7AFO - chains A and Y of the 15 polymer chains in the assembly; structure by electron microscopy, 3.93 A resolution.

Chain A:
Molecule: 16SrRNA (body domain of the 30S ribosome)
Source organism: Escherichia coli
Sequence (1541 nucleotides; row label = number of the first residue in the row; note: 2 numbers in that range are skipped by the numbering (no residue carries them; nothing is unmodelled there)):
     1 AAAUUGAAGA GUUUGAUCAU GGCUCAGAUU GAACGCUGGC GGCAGGCCUA ACACAUGCAA
    61 GUCGAACGGU AACAGGAAGA AGCUUGCUUC UUUGCUGACG AGUGGCGGAC GGGUGAGUAA
   121 UGUCUGGGAA ACUGCCUGAU GGAGGGGGAU AACUACUGGA AACGGUAGCU AAUACCGCAU
   181 AACGUCGCAA GACCAAAGAG GGGGACCUUC GGGCCUCUUG CCAUCGGAUG UGCCCAGAUG
   241 GGAUUAGCUA GUAGGUGGGG UAACGGCUCA CCUAGGCGAC GAUCCCUAGC UGGUCUGAGA
   301 GGAUGACCAG CCACACUGGA ACUGAGACAC GGUCCAGACU CCUACGGGAG GCAGCAGUGG
   361 GGAAUAUUGC ACAAUGGGCG CAAGCCUGAU GCAGCCAUGC CGCGUGUAUG AAGAAGGCCU
   421 UCGGGUUGUA AAGUACUUUC AGCGGGGAGG AAGGGAGUAA AGUUAAUACC UUUGCUCAUU
   481 GACGUUACCC GCAGAAGAAG CACCGGCUAA CUCCGUGCCA GCAGCCGCGG UAAUACGGAG
   541 GGUGCAAGCG UUAAUCGGAA UUACUGGGCG UAAAGCGCAC GCAGGCGGUU UGUUAAGUCA
   601 GAUGUGAAAU CCCCGGGCUC AACCUGGGAA CUGCAUCUGA UACUGGCAAG CUUGAGUCUC
   661 GUAGAGGGGG GUAGAAUUCC AGGUGUAGCG GUGAAAUGCG UAGAGAUCUG GAGGAAUACC
   721 GGUGGCGAAG GCGGCCCCCU GGACGAAGAC UGACGCUCAG GUGCGAAAGC GUGGGGAGCA
   781 AACAGGAUUA GAUACCCUGG UAGUCCACGC CGUAAACGAU GUCGACUUGG AGGUUGUGCC
   841 CUUGAGGCGU GGCUUCCGGA GCUAACGCGU UAAGUCGACC GCCUGGGGAG UACGGCCGCA
   901 AGGUUAAAAC UCAAAUGAAU UGACGGGGGC
   932 CCGCACAAGC GGUGGAGCAU GUGGUUUAAU UCGAUGXAAC GCGAAGAACC UUACCUGGUC
   992 UUGACAUCCA CGGAAGUUUU CAGAGAUGAG AAUGUGCCUU CGGGAACCGU GAGACAGGUG
  1052 CUGCAUGGCU GUCGUCAGCU CGUGUUGUGA AAUGUUGGGU UAAGUCCCGC AACGAGCGCA
  1112 ACCCUUAUCC UUUGUUGCCA GCGGUCCGGC CGGGAACUCA AAGGAGACUG CCAGUGAUAA
  1172 ACUGGAGGAA GGUGGGGAUG ACGUCAAGUC AUCAUGGCCC UUACGACCAG GGCUACACAC
  1232 GUGCUACAAU GGCGCAUACA AAGAGAAGCG ACCUCGCGAG AGCAAGCGGA CCUCAUAAAG
  1292 UGCGUCGUAG UCCGGAUUGG AGUCUGCAAC UCGACUCCAU GAAGUCGGAA UCGCUAGUAA
  1352 UCGUGGAUCA GAAUGCCACG GUGAAUACGU UCCCGGCCUU G
 1392A U
  1393 A
  1395 CACACCGCCC GUXACACCAU GGGAGUGGGU UGCAAAAGAA GUAGGUAGCU UAACCUUCGG
  1455 GAGGGCGCUU ACCACUUUGU GAUUCAUGAC UGGGGUGAAG UCGUAACAAG GUAACCGUAG
  1515 GGGAACCUGC GGUUGGAUCA CCUCCUUA
Not modelled in the structure: 932-1386, 1392A, 1395-1506, 1541-1542
Modified positions: 2MG (2N-methylguanosine-5'-monophosphate) at position 967, 5MC (5-methylcytidine-5'-monophosphate) at position 968, 2MG (2N-methylguanosine-5'-monophosphate) at position 1208, 4OC (4n,o2'-methylcytidine-5'-monophosphate) at position 1402, 5MC (5-methylcytidine-5'-monophosphate) at position 1407, UR3 (3-methyluridine-5'-monophoshate) at position 1498, 2MG (2N-methylguanosine-5'-monophosphate) at position 1516, MA6 (6N-dimethyladenosine-5'-monophoshate) at position 1518, MA6 (6N-dimethyladenosine-5'-monophoshate) at position 1519
Ion coordination: Mg2+ site 1 near G21 (its only coordinating residue here); Mg2+ site 2: C48, G115; Mg2+ site 3: A109, G331; Mg2+ site 4: A174, C175, A197; Mg2+ site 5: G299, G558; Mg2+ site 6 near C355 (its only coordinating residue here); Mg2+ site 7 near U398 (its only coordinating residue here); Mg2+ site 8: G450, A451; Mg2+ site 9: A509, A510; Mg2+ site 10 near A547 (its only coordinating residue here); Mg2+ site 11: A572, A573, A574; Mg2+ site 12: C576, C578; 4 more Mg2+ sites not listed

Chain Y:
Molecule: Ribosomal RNA small subunit methyltransferase A
Source organism: Escherichia coli
Notes: EC 2.1.1.182
UniProtKB: I4T5U1 (I4T5U1_ECOLX); numbering as in UniProt (aligned over 1-273)
Chain sequence (273 residues; numbered 1 to 273; the number before each row is that of its first residue):
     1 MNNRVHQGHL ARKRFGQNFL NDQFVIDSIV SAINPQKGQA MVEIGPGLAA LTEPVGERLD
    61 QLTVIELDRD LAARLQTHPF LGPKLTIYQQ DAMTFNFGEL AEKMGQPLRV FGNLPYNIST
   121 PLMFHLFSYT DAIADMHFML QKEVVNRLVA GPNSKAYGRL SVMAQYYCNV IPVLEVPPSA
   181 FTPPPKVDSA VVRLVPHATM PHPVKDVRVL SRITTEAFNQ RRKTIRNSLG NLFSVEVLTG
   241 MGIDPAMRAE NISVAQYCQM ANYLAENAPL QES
Not modelled in the structure: 1-16, 269-273

Interface between chain A and chain Y:
Residue-residue contacts (50):
  G769(A) with Arg222(Y), sugar contact
  C770(A) with Arg222(Y), sugar contact; Lys223(Y), phosphate contact; Arg248(Y), hydrogen bond to the sugar
  G771(A) with Lys223(Y), phosphate contact; Thr224(Y), hydrogen bond to the phosphate; Asn227(Y), hydrogen bond to the phosphate
  U772(A) with Arg226(Y), salt bridge to the phosphate; Asn227(Y), hydrogen bond to the phosphate
  G773(A) with Arg226(Y), salt bridge to the phosphate
  A781(A) with Asn219(Y), hydrogen bond to the base
  A782(A) with Asn219(Y), hydrogen bond to the sugar
  C783(A) with Asn219(Y), sugar contact
  A790(A) with Gln17(Y), base contact
  G791(A) with Asn117(Y), sugar contact
  A792(A) with Asn117(Y), hydrogen bond to the phosphate
  U793(A) with Asn117(Y), hydrogen bond to the base
  A802(A) with Gln220(Y), sugar contact; Lys223(Y), hydrogen bond to the phosphate
  G803(A) with Lys223(Y), salt bridge to the phosphate
  C899(A) with Arg248(Y), hydrogen bond to the base
  A900(A) with Arg248(Y), hydrogen bond to the sugar
  A901(A) with Lys155(Y), phosphate contact; Arg222(Y), hydrogen bond to the sugar
  G902(A) with Lys155(Y), salt bridge to the phosphate
  A1513(A) with Arg222(Y), salt bridge to the phosphate
  G1514(A) with Lys155(Y), salt bridge to the phosphate; Arg221(Y), phosphate contact; Arg222(Y), salt bridge to the phosphate
  G1515(A) with Arg221(Y), salt bridge to the phosphate
  2MG_1516(A) with Gln141(Y), base contact; Glu143(Y), hydrogen bond to the base; Arg147(Y), salt bridge to the phosphate; Arg159(Y), salt bridge to the phosphate; Leu160(Y), phosphate contact
  G1517(A) with Gln17(Y), hydrogen bond to the base; Asn18(Y), base contact; Pro115(Y), base contact; Tyr116(Y), sugar contact; Asn117(Y), hydrogen bond to the sugar; Ser119(Y), sugar contact; Thr120(Y), phosphate contact; Gln141(Y), sugar contact
  MA6_1518(A) with Gln141(Y), hydrogen bond to the phosphate; Glu143(Y), phosphate contact; Val144(Y), phosphate contact; Val187(Y), sugar contact
  MA6_1519(A) with Gln141(Y), hydrogen bond to the phosphate; Lys186(Y), hydrogen bond to the sugar; Val187(Y), phosphate contact
Other interface residues (no listed pair), chain A (26 interface residues in all): U801
Other interface residues (no listed pair), chain Y (28 interface residues in all): Lys142, Pro185, Phe218

Summary:
26 residues of chain A face 28 of chain Y across their interface; the contacts include 18 hydrogen bonds and
10 salt bridges. Polar pairs include A781(A)-Asn219(Y), U793(A)-Asn117(Y) and C899(A)-Arg248(Y). C48(A) and
G115(A) coordinate Mg2+ site 2. A109(A) and G331(A) form the Mg2+ site 3.
Here chain A is 16SrRNA (body domain of the 30S ribosome) and chain Y is Ribosomal RNA small subunit
methyltransferase A, both from Escherichia coli. Entry 7AFO (Bacterial 30S ribosomal subunit assembly complex
state B (body domain)) was determined by electron microscopy (same publication as 7AF3, 7AF5, 7AF8, 7AFA,
7AFD, 7AFH and 17 further entries).
